3MMF - chain A; structure by X-ray diffraction, 1.50 A resolution.

Chain A:
Name: Carbonic anhydrase 2
Source organism: Homo sapiens
Notes: EC 4.2.1.1
Reference sequence: P00918 (CAH2_HUMAN); the author numbering skips numbers that UniProt does not, so the offset changes along the chain: 1-125 = UniProt 1-125; 127-261 = UniProt 126-260
Sequence (260 residues; each row starts with the number of its first residue; note: 1 number in that range is skipped by the numbering (no residue carries it; nothing is unmodelled there)):
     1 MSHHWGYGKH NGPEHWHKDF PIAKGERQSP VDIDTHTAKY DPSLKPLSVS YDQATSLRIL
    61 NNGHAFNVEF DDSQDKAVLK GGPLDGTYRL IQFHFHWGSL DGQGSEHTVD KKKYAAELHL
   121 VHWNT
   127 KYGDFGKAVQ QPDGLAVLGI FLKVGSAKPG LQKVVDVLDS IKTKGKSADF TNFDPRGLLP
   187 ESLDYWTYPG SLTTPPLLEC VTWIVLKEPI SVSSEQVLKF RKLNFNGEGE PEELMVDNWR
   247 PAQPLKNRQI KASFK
Not modelled in the structure: 1-3
UniProt features mapped onto this chain:
  - active site: His-64 (Proton donor/acceptor)
  - binding site (Zn(2+)): His-94, His-96, His-119
  - binding site (substrate): Thr-199, Thr-200
  - site: Tyr-7 (Fine-tunes the proton-transfer properties of H-64), Asn-62 (Fine-tunes the proton-transfer properties of H-64), Asn-67 (Fine-tunes the proton-transfer properties of H-64), Gln-92 (Involved in the binding of some activators, including histamine and L-histidine)
  - modified residue: Ser-2 (N-acetylserine), Ser-166 (Phosphoserine), Ser-173 (Phosphoserine)
Ion coordination: Zn2+: His-94, His-96, His-119 (together with D9H)
Residues lining bound ligands: D9H (4-({4-chloro-6-[(2-hydroxyethyl)amino]-1,3,5-triazin-2-yl}amino)benzenesulfonamide): Ile-91, Gln-92, His-94, His-96, Glu-106, His-119, Val-121, Phe-131, Val-143, Ser-197, Leu-198, Thr-199, Thr-200, Trp-209

In short:
Chain A binds compound D9H. His-94, His-96 and His-119 coordinate Zn2+. UniProt lists active-site residue
His-64, 3 Zn2+-binding residues and substrate-binding residues Thr-199 and Thr-200.
Chain A is Carbonic anhydrase 2 (Homo sapiens); the structure, Crystal structure of human carbonic anhydrase
II in complex with a 1,3,5-triazine-substituted benzenesulfonamide inhibitor, was determined by X-ray
diffraction (same publication as 3MNA).
